Entry 1F1W (X-ray diffraction, 2.10 A resolution); this record covers chains A and B.

# Chain A
Name: Proto-oncogene tyrosine-protein kinase src
From: Gallus gallus
Notes: EC 2.7.1.112; fragment: src sh2 domain
UniProtKB: P00523 (SRC_CHICK); residues 145-247 here correspond to UniProt positions 144-246 (UniProt number = residue number - 1)
Sequence (104 residues; row label = number of the first residue in the row):
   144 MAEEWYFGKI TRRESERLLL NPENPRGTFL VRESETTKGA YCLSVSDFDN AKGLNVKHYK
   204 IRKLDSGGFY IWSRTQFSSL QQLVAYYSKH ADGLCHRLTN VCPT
Construct notes: initiating methionine (144); engineered mutation Trp-215 (Thr214 in P00523)

# Chain B
Name: S(ptr)vnvqn phosphopeptide
Sequence (7 residues; each row starts with the number of its first residue):
   316 SYVNVQN
Modified residues: Tyr-317 (o-phosphotyrosine; PTR)

# Interface between chain A and chain B
Residue-residue contacts (16):
  Arg-155(A) / Ser-316(B)  hydrogen bond (side chain-backbone)
  Arg-155(A) / Tyr-317(B)
  Arg-175(A) / Tyr-317(B)
  Ser-177(A) / Tyr-317(B)
  Glu-178(A) / Tyr-317(B)
  Thr-179(A) / Tyr-317(B)
  Lys-200(A) / Val-318(B)
  His-201(A) / Ser-316(B)
  His-201(A) / Tyr-317(B)
  His-201(A) / Val-318(B)  hydrogen bond (backbone-backbone)
  Tyr-202(A) / Val-318(B)  hydrophobic
  Tyr-202(A) / Asn-319(B)
  Lys-203(A) / Tyr-317(B)
  Lys-203(A) / Asn-319(B)  hydrogen bond (backbone-side chain)
  Ile-214(A) / Asn-319(B)  hydrogen bond (backbone-side chain)
  Trp-215(A) / Asn-319(B)
Other interface residues (no listed pair), chain A (13 interface residues in all): Glu-176, Cys-185
Other interface residues (no listed pair), chain B (5 interface residues in all): Val-320

# In short
13 residues of chain A face 5 of chain B across their interface, with 4 hydrogen bonds. Polar contacts include
Arg-155(A)/Ser-316(B), Lys-203(A)/Asn-319(B) and Ile-214(A)/Asn-319(B).
Here chain A is Proto-oncogene tyrosine-protein kinase src (Gallus gallus) and chain B is S(ptr)vnvqn
phosphopeptide. Entry 1F1W (Src SH2 thref1trp mutant complexed with the phosphopeptide s(ptr)vnvqn) was
determined by X-ray diffraction together with 1F2F from the same study.
